Entry 3LZN (X-ray diffraction, 1.59 A resolution); this record covers chains A and B.

== Chain A (and B) ==
Protein: P19 protein
From: Campylobacter jejuni
Notes: chain B of this document is another copy of the same molecule, construct and numbering; everything in this record applies to it too
UniProtKB: A1W1R1 (A1W1R1_CAMJJ); residues 2-159 here correspond to UniProt positions 22-179 (UniProt number = residue number + 20)
Chain sequence (159 residues; row label = number of the first residue in the row):
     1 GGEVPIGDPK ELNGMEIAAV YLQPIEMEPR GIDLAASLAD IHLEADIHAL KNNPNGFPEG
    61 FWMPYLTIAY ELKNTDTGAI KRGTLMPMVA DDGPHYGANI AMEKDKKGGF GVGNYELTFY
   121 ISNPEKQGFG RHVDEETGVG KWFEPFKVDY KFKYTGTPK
Not modelled in the structure: 1
Differences from the reference sequence: expression tag (1)
Bound ions: Zn2+ site 1: His-42, Met-88, His-95 (shared with His-132(B) of chain B); Zn2+ site 2: His-132 (shared with His-42(B), Met-88(B), His-95(B) of chain B)

== Chain A / chain B interface ==
Contacting residue pairs (93):
  Gln-23(A) / Glu-136(B)
  Gln-23(A) / Thr-137(B)
  Ile-25(A) / His-132(B)
  Ile-25(A) / Asp-134(B)
  Ile-25(A) / Thr-137(B)
  Glu-26(A) / Arg-131(B)
  Glu-26(A) / His-132(B)
  Glu-26(A) / Val-133(B)  hydrogen bond (backbone-backbone)
  Glu-26(A) / Asp-134(B)  hydrogen bond (backbone-side chain)
  Met-27(A) / Gly-130(B)
  Met-27(A) / Arg-131(B)
  Glu-28(A) / Gly-130(B)
  Glu-28(A) / Arg-131(B)  salt bridge
  Glu-28(A) / Val-133(B)
  Pro-29(A) / Glu-125(B)
  Pro-29(A) / Phe-129(B)
  Arg-30(A) / Val-133(B)
  Glu-44(A) / His-132(B)
  Asn-55(A) / Val-89(B)
  Gly-56(A) / Val-89(B)
  Gly-56(A) / Ala-90(B)
  Gly-56(A) / Asp-91(B)
  Gly-56(A) / Gly-93(B)  hydrogen bond (backbone-backbone)
  Phe-57(A) / Val-89(B)  hydrophobic
  Phe-57(A) / Pro-94(B)  hydrophobic
  Pro-58(A) / Gly-93(B)
  Pro-58(A) / Pro-94(B)
  Gly-60(A) / Phe-61(B)
  Phe-61(A) / Gly-60(B)
  Phe-61(A) / Trp-62(B)
  Trp-62(A) / Phe-61(B)  hydrophobic
  Trp-62(A) / Pro-64(B)  hydrophobic
  Trp-62(A) / Tyr-65(B)  hydrophobic
  Trp-62(A) / Phe-129(B)  hydrophobic
  Pro-64(A) / Trp-62(B)  hydrophobic
  Tyr-65(A) / Trp-62(B)  hydrophobic
  Tyr-65(A) / Tyr-65(B)  hydrogen bond (backbone-side chain)
  Tyr-65(A) / Pro-87(B)
  Pro-87(A) / Tyr-65(B)
  Pro-87(A) / Phe-129(B)
  Pro-87(A) / Gly-130(B)  hydrogen bond (backbone-backbone)
  Met-88(A) / Phe-129(B)
  Met-88(A) / Gly-130(B)
  Met-88(A) / His-132(B)  hydrogen bond
  Val-89(A) / Asn-55(B)
  Val-89(A) / Gly-56(B)
  Val-89(A) / Phe-57(B)  hydrophobic
  Val-89(A) / Phe-129(B)  hydrophobic
  Val-89(A) / Gly-130(B)  hydrogen bond (backbone-backbone)
  Val-89(A) / Arg-131(B)
  Val-89(A) / His-132(B)  hydrogen bond (backbone-backbone)
  Val-89(A) / Trp-142(B)  hydrophobic
  Ala-90(A) / Gly-56(B)
  Ala-90(A) / His-132(B)
  Ala-90(A) / Thr-137(B)
  Ala-90(A) / Val-139(B)
  Asp-91(A) / Glu-136(B)
  Asp-91(A) / Thr-137(B)  hydrogen bond (backbone-backbone)
  Asp-91(A) / Gly-138(B)
  Asp-91(A) / Val-139(B)
  Gly-93(A) / Gly-56(B)  hydrogen bond (backbone-backbone)
  Pro-94(A) / Phe-57(B)  hydrophobic
  His-95(A) / His-132(B)  hydrogen bond
  Gly-128(A) / Ile-32(B)
  Gly-128(A) / Met-86(B)
  Phe-129(A) / Trp-62(B)  hydrophobic
  Phe-129(A) / Pro-87(B)  hydrophobic
  Phe-129(A) / Met-88(B)
  Phe-129(A) / Val-89(B)
  Gly-130(A) / Glu-28(B)
  Gly-130(A) / Met-86(B)
  Gly-130(A) / Pro-87(B)  hydrogen bond (backbone-backbone)
  Gly-130(A) / Met-88(B)
  Gly-130(A) / Val-89(B)  hydrogen bond (backbone-backbone)
  Arg-131(A) / Met-27(B)
  Arg-131(A) / Glu-28(B)  salt bridge
  Arg-131(A) / Val-89(B)
  His-132(A) / Ile-25(B)
  His-132(A) / Glu-26(B)
  His-132(A) / Met-88(B)
  His-132(A) / Val-89(B)  hydrogen bond (backbone-backbone)
  His-132(A) / Ala-90(B)
  His-132(A) / His-95(B)
  Val-133(A) / Glu-26(B)  hydrogen bond (backbone-backbone)
  Val-133(A) / Glu-28(B)
  Asp-134(A) / Glu-26(B)
  Glu-136(A) / Gln-23(B)
  Glu-136(A) / Asp-91(B)
  Thr-137(A) / Ala-90(B)
  Thr-137(A) / Asp-91(B)  hydrogen bond (backbone-backbone)
  Gly-138(A) / Asp-91(B)
  Val-139(A) / Ala-90(B)
  Val-139(A) / Asp-91(B)
Other interface residues (no listed pair), chain A (46 interface residues in all): Leu-22, His-42, His-48, Leu-66, Met-86, Asp-92, Tyr-96, Glu-125, Gln-127, Trp-142
Other interface residues (no listed pair), chain B (42 interface residues in all): Pro-29, His-48, Pro-58, Asp-92, Tyr-96, Gln-127, Gly-128

== Summary ==
46 residues of chain A face 42 of chain B across their interface, with 16 hydrogen bonds and 2 salt bridges.
Among the polar pairs are Glu-28(A)/Arg-131(B), Glu-26(A)/Asp-134(B) and Tyr-65(A)/Tyr-65(B). His-42(A),
Met-88(A) and His-95(A) form the Zn2+ site 1.
Chain A and chain B are both P19 protein (Campylobacter jejuni); the structure, Crystal Structure Analysis of
the apo P19 protein from Campylobacter jejuni at 1.59 A at pH ..., was determined by X-ray diffraction (same
publication as 3LZL, 3LZO, 3LZP, 3LZQ and 3LZR).
